7EN8 - chains A and B; structure by X-ray diffraction, 1.83 A resolution.

# Chain A (and B)
Molecule: 3C-like proteinase
Organism: Severe acute respiratory syndrome coronavirus 2
Notes: EC 3.4.22.69; chain B of this document is another copy of the same molecule, construct and numbering; everything in this record applies to it too
Reference sequence: P0DTC1 (R1A_SARS2); residues 1-306 here correspond to UniProt positions 3264-3569 (UniProt number = residue number + 3263)
Chain sequence (306 residues; each row starts with the number of its first residue):
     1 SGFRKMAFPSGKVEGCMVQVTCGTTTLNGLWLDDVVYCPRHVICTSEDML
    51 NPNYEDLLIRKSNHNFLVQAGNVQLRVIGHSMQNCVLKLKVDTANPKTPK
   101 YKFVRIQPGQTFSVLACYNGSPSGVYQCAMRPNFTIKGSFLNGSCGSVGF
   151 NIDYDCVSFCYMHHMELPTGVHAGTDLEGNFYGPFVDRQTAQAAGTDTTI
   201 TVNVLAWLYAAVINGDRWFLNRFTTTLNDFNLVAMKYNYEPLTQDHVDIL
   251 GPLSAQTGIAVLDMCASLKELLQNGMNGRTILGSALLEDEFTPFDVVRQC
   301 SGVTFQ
Small-molecule neighbours: J7R (N-[(1S,2R)-2-[[4-bromanyl-2-(methylcarbamoyl)-6-nitro-phenyl]amino]cyclohexyl]isoquinoline-4-carboxamide): H41, M49, F140, L141, N142, G143, S144, C145, H163, H164, M165, E166, H172, V186, D187, R188, Q189, T190, Q192
From the paper describing this entry:
  - catalytic residues: H41, C145 (citing earlier work)
  - binding site for J7R: N142, H163, E166, Q189, T190
  - mutagenesis - P132H (Kd 53 nM): unchanged binding to J7R

# Chain A / chain B interface
Pairs across the interface - 83 pairs, chain A then chain B:
  S1(A) - G138(B)
  S1(A) - S139(B)
  S1(A) - F140(B)  hydrogen bond (backbone-backbone)
  S1(A) - E166(B)  hydrogen bond (backbone-side chain)
  S1(A) - G170(B)  hydrogen bond (side chain-backbone)
  S1(A) - H172(B)  hydrogen bond (backbone-side chain)
  G2(A) - G138(B)
  G2(A) - S139(B)  hydrogen bond (backbone-side chain)
  R4(A) - K5(B)
  R4(A) - Y126(B)
  R4(A) - Q127(B)  hydrogen bond (side chain-backbone)
  R4(A) - C128(B)
  R4(A) - K137(B)  hydrogen bond (side chain-backbone)
  R4(A) - E290(B)  salt bridge
  K5(A) - R4(B)
  K5(A) - Y126(B)
  M6(A) - G124(B)
  M6(A) - V125(B)
  M6(A) - Y126(B)  hydrophobic
  M6(A) - S139(B)
  A7(A) - G124(B)
  A7(A) - V125(B)  hydrogen bond (backbone-backbone)
  F8(A) - V125(B)
  P9(A) - S10(B)
  P9(A) - E14(B)
  P9(A) - P122(B)  hydrophobic
  S10(A) - P9(B)
  S10(A) - S10(B)  hydrogen bond (side chain-backbone)
  S10(A) - E14(B)  hydrogen bond (backbone-side chain)
  G11(A) - G11(B)
  G11(A) - E14(B)  hydrogen bond (backbone-side chain)
  E14(A) - P9(B)
  E14(A) - S10(B)  hydrogen bond (side chain-backbone)
  E14(A) - G11(B)  hydrogen bond (side chain-backbone)
  L115(A) - P9(B)  hydrophobic
  P122(A) - P9(B)  hydrophobic
  S123(A) - P9(B)
  G124(A) - M6(B)
  G124(A) - A7(B)
  G124(A) - P9(B)
  V125(A) - M6(B)
  V125(A) - A7(B)  hydrogen bond (backbone-backbone)
  V125(A) - F8(B)
  V125(A) - V125(B)  hydrophobic
  Y126(A) - R4(B)
  Y126(A) - K5(B)
  Y126(A) - M6(B)  hydrophobic
  Q127(A) - R4(B)  hydrogen bond (backbone-side chain)
  C128(A) - R4(B)
  K137(A) - R4(B)  hydrogen bond (backbone-side chain)
  G138(A) - S1(B)
  G138(A) - G2(B)
  S139(A) - S1(B)
  S139(A) - G2(B)  hydrogen bond (side chain-backbone)
  S139(A) - M6(B)
  S139(A) - Q299(B)  hydrogen bond
  F140(A) - S1(B)  hydrogen bond (backbone-backbone)
  L141(A) - Q299(B)
  E166(A) - S1(B)  hydrogen bond (side chain-backbone)
  G170(A) - S1(B)  hydrogen bond (backbone-side chain)
  H172(A) - S1(B)  hydrogen bond (side chain-backbone)
  T280(A) - L286(B)
  G283(A) - L286(B)
  A285(A) - A285(B)  hydrophobic
  A285(A) - L286(B)  hydrophobic
  L286(A) - T280(B)
  L286(A) - G283(B)
  L286(A) - A285(B)  hydrophobic
  E290(A) - R4(B)  salt bridge
  R298(A) - S123(B)
  Q299(A) - S139(B)  hydrogen bond
  Q299(A) - L141(B)
  C300(A) - L141(B)
  S301(A) - L141(B)
  G302(A) - S123(B)
  G302(A) - L141(B)
  V303(A) - S123(B)  hydrogen bond (backbone-side chain)
  T304(A) - Y118(B)
  T304(A) - S121(B)
  T304(A) - P122(B)
  F305(A) - S121(B)
  F305(A) - P122(B)  hydrogen bond (backbone-backbone)
  F305(A) - S123(B)
Other interface residues (no listed pair), chain A (44 interface residues in all): F3, A129, S284, Q306
Other interface residues (no listed pair), chain B (40 interface residues in all): F3, K12, A129, S284, R298, S301

# Overview
The interface between chain A and chain B involves 44 residues on one side and 40 on the other, with 25
hydrogen bonds and 2 salt bridges. Polar pairs include R4(A)-E290(B), S1(A)-E166(B) and S1(A)-G170(B). Bound
to chain A: compound J7R. From the paper: catalytic residues H41(A) and C145(A); P132H of chain A leaves
binding to J7R unchanged.
Chain A and chain B are both 3C-like proteinase (Severe acute respiratory syndrome coronavirus 2); the
structure, Crystal structure of SARS-CoV-2 3CLpro in complex with the non-covalent inhibitor WU-04, was
determined by X-ray diffraction (same publication as 7EN9, 7END and 7ENE).
